Entry 8P15 (electron microscopy, 5.90 A resolution (low resolution: residue-level contacts below are approximate; hydrogen-bond / salt-bridge calls are withheld)); this record covers chains A and S of the 7 polymer chains in the assembly.

== Chain A ==
Protein: Guanine nucleotide-binding protein G(i) subunit alpha-1
Source organism: Homo sapiens
UniProtKB: P63096 (GNAI1_HUMAN); residues 1-354 here = UniProt positions 1-354
Chain sequence (376 residues; row label = number of the first residue in the row; numbers below 1 keep their minus sign (Met-21 is residue -21)):
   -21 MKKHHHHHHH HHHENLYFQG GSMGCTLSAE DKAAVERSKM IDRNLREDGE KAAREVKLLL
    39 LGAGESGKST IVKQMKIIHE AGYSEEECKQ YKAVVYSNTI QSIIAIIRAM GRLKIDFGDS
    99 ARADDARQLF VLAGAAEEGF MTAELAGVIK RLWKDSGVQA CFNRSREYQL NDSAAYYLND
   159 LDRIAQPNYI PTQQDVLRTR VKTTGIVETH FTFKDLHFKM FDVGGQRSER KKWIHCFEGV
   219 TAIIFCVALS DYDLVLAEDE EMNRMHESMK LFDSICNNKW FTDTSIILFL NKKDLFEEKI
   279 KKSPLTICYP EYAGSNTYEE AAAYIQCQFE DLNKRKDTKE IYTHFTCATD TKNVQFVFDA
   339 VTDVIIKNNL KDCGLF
Not modelled in the structure: -21 to 3, 230-241
Construct notes: initiating methionine (-21); expression tag (-20 to 0)
Curated features (UniProtKB/Swiss-Prot):
  - region: Lys35 to Thr48 (G1 motif), Asp173 to Thr181 (G2 motif), Phe196 to Arg205 (G3 motif), Ile265 to Asp272 (G4 motif), Thr324 to Thr329 (G5 motif)
  - binding site (GTP): Glu43 to Thr48, Ser151, Leu175 to Thr181, Asp200 to Gln204, Asn269 to Asp272, Ala326
  - binding site (Mg(2+)): Ser47, Thr181
  - modified residue: Arg178 (ADP-ribosylarginine), Gln204 (Deamidated glutamine), Cys351 (ADP-ribosylcysteine)
  - lipidation: Gly2 (N-myristoyl glycine), Cys3 (S-palmitoyl cysteine)
  - natural variant: Gly40 (G40C: In NEDHISB; G40R: In NEDHISB), Gly45 (G45D: In NEDHISB), Thr48 (T48I: In NEDHISB; T48K: In NEDHISB), Gln52 (Q52P: In NEDHISB), Ser75 (deletion: In NEDHISB; uncertain significance), Gln172 (deletion: In NEDHISB), Asp173 (D173V: In NEDHISB), Glu186 to Phe189 (deletion: In NEDHISB; uncertain significance), Cys224 (C224Y: In NEDHISB), Lys270 (K270N: In NEDHISB; K270R: In NEDHISB), Asp272 (D272G: In NEDHISB), Ala326 (A326P: In NEDHISB), 1 further natural variant entry in UniProt
  - mutagenesis: Gly42 (G42R: Abolishes switch to an activated conformation and dissociation from beta and gamma subunits upon GTP binding. Abolishes interaction with RGS family members), Glu116 (E116L: Enhances interaction (inactive GDP-bound) with RGS14), Gln147 (Q147L: Enhances interaction (inactive GDP-bound) with RGS14), Glu245 (E245L: Enhances interaction (inactive GDP-bound) with RGS14)

== Chain S ==
Protein: single-chain Fv scFv16
Source organism: Mus musculus
Notes: antibody fragment or engineered binder
Chain sequence (259 residues; each row starts with the number of its first residue):
     1 DVQLVESGGG LVQPGGSRKL SCSASGFAFS SFGMHWVRQA PEKGLEWVAY ISSGSGTIYY
    61 ADTVKGRFTI SRDDPKNTLF LQMTSLRSED TAMYYCVRSI YYYGSSPFDF WGQGTTLTVS
   121 SGGGGSGGGG SGGGGSDIVM TQATSSVPVT PGESVSISCR SSKSLLHSNG NTYLYWFLQR
   181 PGQSPQLLIY RMSNLASGVP DRFSGSGSGT AFTLTISRLE AEDVGVYYCM QHLEYPLTFG
   241 AGTKLELKAA AHHHHHHHH
Not modelled in the structure: 123-134, 249-259
Disulfides: Cys22-Cys96, Cys159-Cys229

== Interface between chain A and chain S ==
Contacting residue pairs (14):
  Leu5(A) - His167(S)
  Leu5(A) - Ser168(S)
  Leu5(A) - Asn169(S)
  Ala7(A) - Tyr173(S)
  Ala7(A) - Leu233(S)
  Glu8(A) - Tyr173(S)
  Glu8(A) - Tyr175(S)
  Glu8(A) - His232(S)
  Asp9(A) - Asn169(S)
  Asp9(A) - Tyr173(S)
  Ala11(A) - Tyr101(S)
  Arg15(A) - Ile100(S)
  Met18(A) - Ser53(S)
  Met18(A) - Gly54(S)
Also at the interface, not in a pair above, chain A (11 interface residues in all): Thr4, Lys10, Ala12, Glu14
Also at the interface, not in a pair above, chain S (15 interface residues in all): Gly56, Tyr59, Tyr102, Asn171

== Summary ==
11 residues of chain A face 15 of chain S across their interface. From UniProt: 24 GTP-binding residues,
Mg2+-binding residues Ser47(A) and Thr181(A) and 4 mutagenesis sites on chain A.
Here chain A is Guanine nucleotide-binding protein G(i) subunit alpha-1 (Homo sapiens) and chain S is
single-chain Fv scFv16 (Mus musculus). Entry 8P15 (Cryo-EM structure of Rhodopsin-Gi bound with antibody
fragments scFv16 and Fab79, conformation 2) was determined by electron microscopy, deposited together with
8P12 and 8P13.
